PDB entry 9EXR | electron microscopy, 2.49 A resolution | chains F and G of the 8 polymer chains in the assembly

Chain F (and G):
Name: Putative transmembrane protein Wzc
Source organism: Escherichia coli
Notes: chain G of this document is another copy of the same molecule, construct and numbering; everything in this record applies to it too
UniProtKB: Q9X4B9 (Q9X4B9_ECOLX); residue numbers follow UniProt; this construct covers 1-714
Chain sequence (727 residues; row label = number of the first residue in the row):
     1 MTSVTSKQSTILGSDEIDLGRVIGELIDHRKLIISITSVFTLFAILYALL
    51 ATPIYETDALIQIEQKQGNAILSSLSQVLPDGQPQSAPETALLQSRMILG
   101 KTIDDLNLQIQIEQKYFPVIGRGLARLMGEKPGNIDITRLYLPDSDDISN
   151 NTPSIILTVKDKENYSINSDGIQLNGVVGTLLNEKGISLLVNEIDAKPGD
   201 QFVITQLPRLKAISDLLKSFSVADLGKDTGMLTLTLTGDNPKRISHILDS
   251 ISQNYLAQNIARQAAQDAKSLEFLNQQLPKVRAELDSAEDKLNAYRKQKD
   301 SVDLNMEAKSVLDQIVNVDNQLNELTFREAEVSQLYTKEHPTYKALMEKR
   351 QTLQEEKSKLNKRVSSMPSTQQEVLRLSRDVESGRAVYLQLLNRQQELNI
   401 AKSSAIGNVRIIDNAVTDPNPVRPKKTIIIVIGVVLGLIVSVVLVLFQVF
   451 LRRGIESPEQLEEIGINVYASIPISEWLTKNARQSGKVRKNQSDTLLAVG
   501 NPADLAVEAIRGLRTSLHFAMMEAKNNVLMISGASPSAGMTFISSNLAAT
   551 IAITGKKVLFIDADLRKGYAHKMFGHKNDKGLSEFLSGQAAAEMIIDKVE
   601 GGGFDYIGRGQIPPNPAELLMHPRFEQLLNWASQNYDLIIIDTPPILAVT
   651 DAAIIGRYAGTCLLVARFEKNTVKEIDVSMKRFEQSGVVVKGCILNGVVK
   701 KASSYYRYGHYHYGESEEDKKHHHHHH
Unresolved in the structure: 1-16, 65-84, 262-408, 478-493, 715-727
Sequence notes: variant Gly121 (Ala in Q9X4B9), Arg126 (Gly in Q9X4B9); engineered mutation Met540 (Lys in Q9X4B9), Tyr711 (Asn in Q9X4B9); expression tag (715-727)
Bound ions: Mg2+: Thr541 (together with ADP)
Residues lining bound ligands: ADP (adenosine-5'-diphosphate): Ile472, Pro473, Ile474, Ser475, Ser535, Pro536, Ser537, Ala538, Gly539, Met540, Thr541, Phe542, Tyr569, Arg667, Asn696, Gly697
What the authors report for this chain:
  - specificity-determining residues: Glu675 (proposed by the authors, not directly observed)

Chain F / chain G interface:
Pairs across the interface - 63 pairs, chain F then chain G:
  Asp18(F) with Arg453(G), salt bridge
  Leu19(F) with Phe450(G), hydrophobic
  Ile23(F) with Leu451(G), hydrophobic
  Asp58(F) with Arg96(G), salt bridge
  Leu60(F) with Ser95(G)
  Gly129(F) with Ile148(G)
  Leu225(F) with Ala91(G), hydrophobic
  Asp228(F) with Ala87(G)
  Thr229(F) with Ala87(G); Pro88(G)
  Met231(F) with Ala91(G), hydrophobic; Leu92(G), hydrophobic
  Ile412(F) with Leu92(G), hydrophobic; Ser95(G); Met97(G), hydrophobic
  Asp413(F) with Ser95(G); Arg96(G), hydrogen bond (side chain-backbone); Met97(G), hydrogen bond (side chain-backbone)
  Asn414(F) with Arg96(G), hydrogen bond (backbone-side chain)
  Val416(F) with Arg96(G); Leu210(G), hydrophobic
  Thr417(F) with Leu210(G)
  Pro419(F) with Leu210(G)
  Glu459(F) with Lys674(G), salt bridge
  Val468(F) with Gln685(G), hydrogen bond (backbone-side chain)
  Tyr469(F) with Gln685(G)
  Glu508(F) with Arg566(G), salt bridge; Val649(G)
  Arg511(F) with Glu618(G), salt bridge; Thr650(G)
  Gly512(F) with Thr650(G)
  Arg514(F) with Glu618(G), salt bridge; Met621(G)
  Thr515(F) with Thr650(G), hydrogen bond; Ile654(G); Ser686(G)
  Ser516(F) with Gln685(G); Ser686(G)
  Phe519(F) with Gln685(G); Ser686(G); Gly687(G)
  Ile553(F) with Glu618(G)
  Thr554(F) with Met621(G)
  Tyr705(F) with Arg453(G)
  Tyr706(F) with Lys674(G); Val678(G)
  Arg707(F) with Leu647(G); Lys670(G), hydrogen bond (side chain-backbone); Thr672(G); Glu675(G), salt bridge
  Gly709(F) with Leu647(G); Ala648(G)
  Tyr711(F) with Ala534(G); Ser535(G); Pro536(G); Ala648(G), hydrophobic
  Tyr713(F) with Pro536(G), hydrophobic; Asp564(G), hydrogen bond; Arg566(G); Lys567(G); Pro644(G), hydrophobic; Pro645(G)
  Gly714(F) with Lys567(G)
Interface residues without a listed pair, chain F (43 interface residues in all): Gly20, Ala59, Gln62, Arg410, Ala415, Asp418, Asn467, Tyr708
Interface residues without a listed pair, chain G (40 interface residues in all): Gln258, Phe447, Ala617, Ala653, Asn671

Overview:
43 residues of chain F and 40 residues of chain G are in contact, with 7 hydrogen bonds and 7 salt bridges.
Polar pairs include Asp18(F)-Arg453(G), Asp58(F)-Arg96(G) and Glu459(F)-Lys674(G). Chain F binds ADP. From the
paper: the specificity determinant Glu675(F).
Chain F and chain G are both Putative transmembrane protein Wzc (Escherichia coli); the structure,
Wzc-K540M-3YE-N711Y MgADP C8, was determined by electron microscopy together with 9I2Q, 9I2R, 9EXO, 9EXP and
9EXQ from the same study.
